PDB entry 3PS3 | X-ray diffraction, 2.10 A resolution | chain A

# Chain A
Protein: UDP-3-O-[3-hydroxymyristoyl] N-acetylglucosamine deacetylase
Organism: Escherichia coli IHE3034
Notes: EC 3.5.1.-
UniProtKB: D5CV28 (D5CV28_ECOKI); numbering as in UniProt (aligned over 1-300)
Chain sequence (300 residues; numbered 1 to 300; the number before each row is that of its first residue):
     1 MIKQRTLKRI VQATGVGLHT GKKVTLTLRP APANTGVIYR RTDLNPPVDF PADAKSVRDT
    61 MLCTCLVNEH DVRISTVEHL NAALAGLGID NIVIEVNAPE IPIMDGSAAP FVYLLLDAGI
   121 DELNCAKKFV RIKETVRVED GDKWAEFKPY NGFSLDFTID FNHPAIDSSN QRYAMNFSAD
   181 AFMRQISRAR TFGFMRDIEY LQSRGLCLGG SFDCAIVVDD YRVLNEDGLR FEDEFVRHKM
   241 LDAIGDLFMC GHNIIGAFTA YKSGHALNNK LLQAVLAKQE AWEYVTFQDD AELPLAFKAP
Metal / ion sites: Zn2+: His79, His238, Asp242 (together with L53)
Residues lining bound ligands:
  - L53 (4-[4-(4-aminophenyl)buta-1,3-diyn-1-yl]-N-[(2S,3S)-3-hydroxy-1-nitroso-1-oxobutan-2-yl]benzamide): Leu18, Met61, Leu62, Cys63, Glu78, His79, Thr191, Phe192, Gly193, Met195, Ile198, Gln202, Cys207, Gly210, Ser211, Phe212, Ala215, Val217, His238, Asp242, His265
  - UKW (4-ethynyl-N-[(1S,2R)-2-hydroxy-1-(oxocarbamoyl)propyl]benzamide): Met61, Phe194, Asp197, Tyr200, Leu201
What the authors report for this chain:
  - binding site for L53: Phe192
  - binding site for sulfate ion: Lys239

# In short
Bound to chain A: compound L53 and compound UKW. His79, His238 and Asp242 coordinate Zn2+. From the paper: a
binding site for L53 at Phe192; a binding site for sulfate ion at Lys239.
Chain A is UDP-3-O-[3-hydroxymyristoyl] N-acetylglucosamine deacetylase (Escherichia coli IHE3034); the
structure, Crystal structure of the Escherichia Coli LPXC/LPC-053 complex, was determined by X-ray
diffraction, deposited together with 3PS1 and 3PS2.
